2Z3L - chains A and B of the 4 polymer chains in the assembly; structure by X-ray diffraction, 2.75 A resolution.

== Chain A (and B) ==
Protein: Leucyl/phenylalanyl-tRNA-protein transferase
Source organism: Escherichia coli
Notes: EC 2.3.2.6; chain B of this document is another copy of the same molecule, construct and numbering; everything in this record applies to it too
Reference sequence: P0A8P1 (LFTR_ECOLI); numbering as in UniProt (aligned over 2-234)
Sequence (233 residues; row label = number of the first residue in the row):
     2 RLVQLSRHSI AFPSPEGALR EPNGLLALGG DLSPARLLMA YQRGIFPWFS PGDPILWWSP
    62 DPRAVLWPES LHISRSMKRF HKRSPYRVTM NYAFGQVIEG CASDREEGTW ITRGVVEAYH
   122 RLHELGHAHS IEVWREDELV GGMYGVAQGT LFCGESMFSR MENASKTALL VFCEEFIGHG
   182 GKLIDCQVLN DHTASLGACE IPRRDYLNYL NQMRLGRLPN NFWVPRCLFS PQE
Not modelled in the structure: 107-109, 234 (chain B: 108-109, 233-234)
Ligand contacts: d(-)-tartaric acid (TAR): Ser160, Met162, Glu163, Asn164, Ala165, Ser166, Lys167, His193

== Chain A / chain B interface ==
Contacting residue pairs (22; chain A residue first):
  Arg88(A) with Ile11(B)
  Asn92(A) with His128(B)
  Tyr93(A) with Leu39(B), hydrophobic; Gln43(B), hydrogen bond; Leu126(B); His128(B)
  Ala94(A) with Leu126(B), hydrophobic
  Gln97(A) with Leu126(B)
  Glu125(A) with Asn221(B)
  Leu126(A) with Asn221(B)
  Gly127(A) with Asn221(B)
  Trp135(A) with Ala36(B), hydrophobic
  Glu137(A) with Arg8(B); His9(B), hydrogen bond (side chain-backbone); Ile11(B)
  Asp138(A) with Arg8(B); Ile11(B); Asp32(B)
  Asn221(A) with Arg218(B), hydrogen bond (backbone-side chain)
  Asn222(A) with Leu216(B), hydrogen bond (side chain-backbone)
  Val225(A) with Leu216(B); Gly217(B)
Also at the interface, not in a pair above, chain A (19 interface residues in all): Gly96, His121, Pro226, Arg227, Cys228
Also at the interface, not in a pair above, chain B (21 interface residues in all): Ser10, Ala12, Ser34, Pro35, Glu125, Arg215, Val225, Pro226

== Summary ==
19 residues of chain A face 21 of chain B across their interface; the contacts include 4 hydrogen bonds. Polar
contacts include Tyr93(A)-Gln43(B), Glu137(A)-His9(B) and Asn221(A)-Arg218(B). Ligands of chain A:
d(-)-tartaric acid.
Chain A and chain B are both Leucyl/phenylalanyl-tRNA-protein transferase (Escherichia coli); the structure,
complex structure of LF-transferase and peptide A, was determined by X-ray diffraction (same publication as
2Z3K, 2Z3M, 2Z3N, 2Z3O and 2Z3P).
